8S36 - chains D and I of the 12 polymer chains in the assembly; structure by electron microscopy, 2.90 A resolution.

Chain D:
Name: CRISPR type AFERR-associated protein Csf2
From: Klebsiella pneumoniae
Notes: engineered mutation(s): 6xHis-tag
Reference sequence: A0A333ESG5 (A0A333ESG5_KLEPN); residues 1-343 here = UniProt positions 1-343
Chain sequence (350 residues; each row starts with the number of its first residue):
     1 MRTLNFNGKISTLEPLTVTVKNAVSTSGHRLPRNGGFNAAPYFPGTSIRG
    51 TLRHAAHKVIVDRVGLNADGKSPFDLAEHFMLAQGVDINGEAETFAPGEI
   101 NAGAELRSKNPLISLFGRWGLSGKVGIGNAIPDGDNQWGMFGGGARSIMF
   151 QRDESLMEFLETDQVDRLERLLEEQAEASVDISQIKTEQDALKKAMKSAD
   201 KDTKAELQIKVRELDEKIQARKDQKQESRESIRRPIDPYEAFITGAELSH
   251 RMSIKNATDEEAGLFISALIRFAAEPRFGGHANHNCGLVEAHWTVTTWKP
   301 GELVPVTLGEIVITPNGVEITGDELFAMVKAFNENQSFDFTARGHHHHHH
Unresolved in the structure: 343-350
Construct notes: expression tag (344-350)

Chain I:
Molecule: Ts-DNA
Sequence (60 nucleotides; numbered -48 to 11; the number before each row is that of its first residue; numbers below 1 keep their minus sign (DC-48 is residue -48)):
   -48 CCCTCCCTCCAGCTTCCGAGACCCTTCGGGAGGTGCATCCCGGTCTCGCT
     2 TGGCCTCCTC
Unresolved in the structure: -48 to -30, 10-11

Interface between chain D and chain I:
Pairs across the interface - 20 pairs, chain D then chain I:
  Lys21(D) - DG-19(I)  base contact
  Lys21(D) - DA-18(I)  hydrogen bond to the base
  Thr94(D) - DT-15(I)  hydrogen bond to the base
  Phe95(D) - DT-15(I)  base contact
  Phe95(D) - DG-14(I)  base contact
  Trp119(D) - DG-16(I)  stacking on the base
  Trp119(D) - DT-15(I)  base contact
  Arg146(D) - DT-23(I)  hydrogen bond to the base
  Ser179(D) - DC-25(I)  hydrogen bond to the phosphate
  Gln219(D) - DC-22(I)  sugar contact
  Lys222(D) - DT-23(I)  sugar contact
  Glu230(D) - DT-23(I)  sugar contact
  Ser231(D) - DC-25(I)  phosphate contact
  Ser231(D) - DT-24(I)  sugar contact
  Arg233(D) - DC-26(I)  hydrogen bond to the base
  Arg233(D) - DC-25(I)  salt bridge to the phosphate
  Arg234(D) - DT-24(I)  sugar contact
  Arg234(D) - DT-23(I)  hydrogen bond to the base
  Pro235(D) - DC-25(I)  base contact
  Pro235(D) - DT-24(I)  sugar contact
Other interface residues (no listed pair), chain D (19 interface residues in all): Gln175, Ala176, Ile182, Lys186, Ile236, Asp237
Other interface residues (no listed pair), chain I (12 interface residues in all): DG-21, DC-13

In short:
Chain D and chain I form an interface of 19 and 12 residues respectively, with 6 hydrogen bonds, 1 salt bridge
and 1 aromatic stacking contact. Polar contacts include Lys21(D)-DA-18(I), Thr94(D)-DT-15(I) and
Arg146(D)-DT-23(I).
Chain D is CRISPR type AFERR-associated protein Csf2 (Klebsiella pneumoniae) and chain I is Ts-DNA; the
structure, DNA-bound Type IV-A3 CRISPR effector in complex with DinG helicase from K. pneumoniae (state II),
was determined by electron microscopy (same publication as 8RC2, 8RC3, 8RFJ, 8S35 and 8S37).
